5Y7M - chains A and B; structure by X-ray diffraction, 3.10 A resolution.

Chain A:
Molecule: 50S ribosomal protein L7Ae
Source organism: Pyrococcus horikoshii (strain ATCC 700860 / DSM 12428 / JCM 9974 / NBRC 100139 / OT-3)
UniProtKB: P62009 (RL7A_PYRHO); residues 2-124 here correspond to UniProt positions 1-123 (UniProt number = residue number - 1)
Sequence (132 residues; row label = number of the first residue in the row):
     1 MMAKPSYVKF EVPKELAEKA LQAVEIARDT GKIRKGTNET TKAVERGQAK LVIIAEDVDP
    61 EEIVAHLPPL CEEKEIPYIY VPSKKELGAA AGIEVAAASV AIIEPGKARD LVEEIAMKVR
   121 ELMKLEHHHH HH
Disordered / not traced: 1-3, 129-132
Differences from the reference sequence: initiating methionine (1); expression tag (125-132)
Reported in the primary citation:
  - binding site for the 51-nt RNA strand (chain B): Lys-35, Thr-37, Asn-38, Glu-39, Asp-59, Lys-84, Glu-94, Ala-96, Ala-98

Chain B:
Molecule: 51-nt RNA strand
Sequence (51 nucleotides; each row starts with the number of its first residue):
     2 GUAUGGUUAA CCCGCAGACG AUCGAAAGGG AUGUGGAUGA AAGCCUAAGC C
Covalent attachments: guanosine-5'-triphosphate (GTP) linked to G2

How chain A and chain B interact:
Contacting residue pairs (24; chain A residue first):
  Arg-34(A) with G31(B), salt bridge to the phosphate
  Lys-35(A) with A19(B), hydrogen bond to the base; G21(B), hydrogen bond to the base; G31(B), sugar contact
  Gly-36(A) with A19(B), phosphate contact; G21(B), base contact
  Thr-37(A) with C20(B), hydrogen bond to the phosphate; G21(B), hydrogen bond to the base
  Asn-38(A) with G21(B), hydrogen bond to the base; G30(B), hydrogen bond to the base; G31(B), hydrogen bond to the base
  Glu-39(A) with G21(B), hydrogen bond to the base; G31(B), hydrogen bond to the sugar
  Lys-42(A) with G30(B), salt bridge to the phosphate
  Arg-46(A) with G30(B), salt bridge to the phosphate
  Asp-59(A) with C20(B), hydrogen bond to the base
  Ile-63(A) with C20(B), base contact
  Ile-93(A) with A19(B), sugar contact
  Glu-94(A) with G18(B), hydrogen bond to the base; U33(B), base contact
  Val-95(A) with A19(B), phosphate contact
  Ala-96(A) with A19(B), hydrogen bond to the sugar
  Ala-97(A) with A19(B), sugar contact
  Ala-98(A) with C20(B), hydrogen bond to the phosphate
Other interface residues (no listed pair), chain A (20 interface residues in all): Asp-57, Val-58, Lys-84, Ser-99
Other interface residues (no listed pair), chain B (8 interface residues in all): A32
From the paper, about this interface:
  - interface residues, chain A: Lys-35(A), Thr-37(A), Asn-38(A), Glu-39(A), Asp-59(A), Lys-84(A), Glu-94(A), Ala-96(A), Ala-98(A)

In short:
The interface between chain A and chain B involves 20 residues on one side and 8 on the other, with 13
hydrogen bonds and 3 salt bridges. Among the polar pairs are Lys-35(A)/A19(B), Lys-35(A)/G21(B) and
Thr-37(A)/G21(B). The paper reports a binding site for the 51-nt RNA strand (chain B) at Lys-35(A), Thr-37(A)
and Asn-38(A) among others; interface residues Lys-35(A), Thr-37(A) and Asn-38(A) among others.
Chain A is 50S ribosomal protein L7Ae (Pyrococcus horikoshii (strain ATCC 700860 / DSM 12428 / JCM 9974 / NBRC
100139 / OT-3)) and chain B is a 51-nt RNA strand; the structure, Crystal structure of PhoRpp38 bound to a
K-turn in P12.1 helix, was determined by X-ray diffraction together with 5XTM from the same study.
